8PKB - chain A; structure by X-ray diffraction, 1.90 A resolution.

== Chain A ==
Name: Probable endonuclease 4
Source organism: Staphylococcus aureus
Notes: EC 3.1.21.2
Reference sequence: Q6GGE2 (END4_STAAR); numbering as in UniProt (aligned over 1-296)
Chain sequence (296 residues; row label = number of the first residue in the row):
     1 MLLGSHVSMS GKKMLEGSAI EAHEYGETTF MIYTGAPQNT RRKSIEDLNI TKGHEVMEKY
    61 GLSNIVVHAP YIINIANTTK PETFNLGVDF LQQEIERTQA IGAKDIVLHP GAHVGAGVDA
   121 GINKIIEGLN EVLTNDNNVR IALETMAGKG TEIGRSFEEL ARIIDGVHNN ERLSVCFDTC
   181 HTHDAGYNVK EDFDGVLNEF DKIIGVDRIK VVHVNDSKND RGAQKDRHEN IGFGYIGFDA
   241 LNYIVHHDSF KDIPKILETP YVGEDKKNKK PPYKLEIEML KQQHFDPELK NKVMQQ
Metal / ion sites: Fe ion site 1: His68, His109, Glu144 (together with phosphate ion); Fe ion site 2: Glu144, Asp178, His213, Glu258 (together with phosphate ion); Zn2+: His181, Asp226, His228 (together with phosphate ion)
UniProt features mapped onto this chain:
  - binding site (Zn(2+)): His68, His109, Glu144, Asp178, His181, His213, Asp226, His228, Glu258

== Summary ==
His68, His109 and Glu144 form the Fe ion site 1. Glu144, Asp178, His213 and Glu258 coordinate Fe ion site 2.
From UniProt: 9 Zn2+-binding residues.
Chain A is Probable endonuclease 4 (Staphylococcus aureus); the structure, Staphylococcus aureus endonuclease
IV with bound phosphate, was determined by X-ray diffraction, deposited together with 8RLY, 8AXY and 8EDD.
